Entry 3WEG (X-ray diffraction, 1.75 A resolution); this record covers chain A.

== Chain A ==
Protein: Squalene synthase
Organism: Homo sapiens
Notes: EC 2.5.1.21
UniProtKB: P37268 (FDFT_HUMAN); residues 31-370 here = UniProt positions 31-370
Sequence (343 residues; row label = number of the first residue in the row):
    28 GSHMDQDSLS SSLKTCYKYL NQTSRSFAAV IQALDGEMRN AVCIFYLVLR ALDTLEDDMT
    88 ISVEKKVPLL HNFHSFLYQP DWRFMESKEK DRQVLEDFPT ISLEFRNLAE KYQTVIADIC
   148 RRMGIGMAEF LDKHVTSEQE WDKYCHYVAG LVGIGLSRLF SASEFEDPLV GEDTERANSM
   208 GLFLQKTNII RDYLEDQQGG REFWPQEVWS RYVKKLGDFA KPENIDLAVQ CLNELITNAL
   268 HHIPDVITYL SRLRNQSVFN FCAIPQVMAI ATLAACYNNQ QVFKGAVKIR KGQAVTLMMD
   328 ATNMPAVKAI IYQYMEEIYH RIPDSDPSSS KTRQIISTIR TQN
Not modelled in the structure: 28-35, 370
Differences from the reference sequence: expression tag (28-30)
Curated features (UniProtKB/Swiss-Prot):
  - binding site (NADP(+)): R52, R77, R218, K315, R317
  - binding site (Mg(2+)): D80, E83, D84
Metal / ion sites: Mg2+ site 1: D80, E83, D84 (together with farnesyl thiopyrophosphate); Mg2+ site 2: D80, D84; Mg2+ site 3 near D219 (its only coordinating residue here)
Residues lining bound ligands:
  - farnesyl thiopyrophosphate (FPS; S-[(2E,6E)-3,7,11-trimethyldodeca-2,6,10-trienyl] trihydrogen thiodiphosphate): T50, S51, R52, S53, F54, Y73, R77, A176, V179, G180, L183, S184, A204, M207, G208, L211, Q212, N215, Y276, F288, C289, Q293
  - farnesyl thiopyrophosphate: F54, I58, V69, F72, Y73, L76, R77, D80, E83, D84, M154, V175, V179, L183, Q212, F230, F288

== In short ==
Ligands of chain A: farnesyl thiopyrophosphate. D80, E83 and D84 form the Mg2+ site 1. D80 and D84 coordinate
Mg2+ site 2. From UniProt: 5 NADP+-binding residues and 3 Mg2+-binding residues.
Chain A is Squalene synthase (Homo sapiens); the structure, Crystal structure of the human squalene synthase
in complex with farnesyl thiopyrophosphate and magnesium ion, was determined by X-ray diffraction, deposited
together with 3WEF, 3WEH, 3WEI, 3WEJ and 3WEK.
